PDB entry 2LUP | solution NMR | chains A and B

Chain A:
Molecule: 32-nt RNA strand
Sequence (32 nucleotides; row label = number of the first residue in the row):
     1 GGGAUACCAUGUUCAGAAGAACGUGGUAUCUC

Chain B:
Molecule: Ribonuclease 3
From: Saccharomyces cerevisiae
UniProt: Q02555 (RNT1_YEAST); numbering as in UniProt (aligned over 366-453)
Chain sequence (90 residues; numbered 364 to 453; the number before each row is that of its first residue):
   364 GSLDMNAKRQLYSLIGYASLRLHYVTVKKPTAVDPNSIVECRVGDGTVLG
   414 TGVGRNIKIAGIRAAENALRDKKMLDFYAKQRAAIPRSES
Construct notes: expression tag (364-365)
From the paper describing this entry:
  - binding site for the 32-nt RNA strand (chain A): Met368, Lys371, Arg372, Ser376

Interface between chain A and chain B:
Residue-residue contacts (17; chain A residue first):
  A4(A) - Asn419(B)  phosphate contact
  U5(A) - Pro393(B)  sugar contact
  U5(A) - Pro398(B)  sugar contact
  U5(A) - Asn419(B)  phosphate contact
  U5(A) - Ile420(B)  phosphate contact
  A6(A) - Pro393(B)  phosphate contact
  C14(A) - Met368(B)  sugar contact
  A15(A) - Met368(B)  phosphate contact
  A17(A) - Arg372(B)  base contact
  A18(A) - Arg372(B)  base contact
  A18(A) - Ser376(B)  sugar contact
  G19(A) - Tyr375(B)  phosphate contact
  A20(A) - Lys371(B)  base contact
  A20(A) - Tyr375(B)  phosphate contact
  A21(A) - Lys371(B)  sugar contact
  U29(A) - Ala395(B)  base contact
  C30(A) - Ala395(B)  sugar contact
Also at the interface, not in a pair above, chain A (13 interface residues in all): G16
Also at the interface, not in a pair above, chain B (13 interface residues in all): Asp367, Thr394, Arg418

In short:
The chain A/chain B interface involves 13 residues from each chain. The paper reports a binding site for the
32-nt RNA strand (chain A) at Met368(B), Lys371(B) and Arg372(B) among others.
Chain A is a 32-nt RNA strand and chain B is Ribonuclease 3 (Saccharomyces cerevisiae); the structure, RDC
refined solution structure of double-stranded RNA binding domain of S. cerevisiae RNase III (rnt1p) in ...,
was determined by solution NMR, deposited together with 2LBS.
